Entry 7KEK (electron microscopy, 8.00 A resolution (low resolution: residue-level contacts below are approximate; hydrogen-bond / salt-bridge calls are withheld)); this record covers chains B and E of the 17 polymer chains in the assembly.

# Chain B
Molecule: Dynein beta heavy chain
Organism: Tetrahymena thermophila
Reference sequence: I7M9J2 (I7M9J2_TETTS); residues 1-4595 here = UniProt positions 1-4595
Sequence (4595 residues; row label = number of the first residue in the row):
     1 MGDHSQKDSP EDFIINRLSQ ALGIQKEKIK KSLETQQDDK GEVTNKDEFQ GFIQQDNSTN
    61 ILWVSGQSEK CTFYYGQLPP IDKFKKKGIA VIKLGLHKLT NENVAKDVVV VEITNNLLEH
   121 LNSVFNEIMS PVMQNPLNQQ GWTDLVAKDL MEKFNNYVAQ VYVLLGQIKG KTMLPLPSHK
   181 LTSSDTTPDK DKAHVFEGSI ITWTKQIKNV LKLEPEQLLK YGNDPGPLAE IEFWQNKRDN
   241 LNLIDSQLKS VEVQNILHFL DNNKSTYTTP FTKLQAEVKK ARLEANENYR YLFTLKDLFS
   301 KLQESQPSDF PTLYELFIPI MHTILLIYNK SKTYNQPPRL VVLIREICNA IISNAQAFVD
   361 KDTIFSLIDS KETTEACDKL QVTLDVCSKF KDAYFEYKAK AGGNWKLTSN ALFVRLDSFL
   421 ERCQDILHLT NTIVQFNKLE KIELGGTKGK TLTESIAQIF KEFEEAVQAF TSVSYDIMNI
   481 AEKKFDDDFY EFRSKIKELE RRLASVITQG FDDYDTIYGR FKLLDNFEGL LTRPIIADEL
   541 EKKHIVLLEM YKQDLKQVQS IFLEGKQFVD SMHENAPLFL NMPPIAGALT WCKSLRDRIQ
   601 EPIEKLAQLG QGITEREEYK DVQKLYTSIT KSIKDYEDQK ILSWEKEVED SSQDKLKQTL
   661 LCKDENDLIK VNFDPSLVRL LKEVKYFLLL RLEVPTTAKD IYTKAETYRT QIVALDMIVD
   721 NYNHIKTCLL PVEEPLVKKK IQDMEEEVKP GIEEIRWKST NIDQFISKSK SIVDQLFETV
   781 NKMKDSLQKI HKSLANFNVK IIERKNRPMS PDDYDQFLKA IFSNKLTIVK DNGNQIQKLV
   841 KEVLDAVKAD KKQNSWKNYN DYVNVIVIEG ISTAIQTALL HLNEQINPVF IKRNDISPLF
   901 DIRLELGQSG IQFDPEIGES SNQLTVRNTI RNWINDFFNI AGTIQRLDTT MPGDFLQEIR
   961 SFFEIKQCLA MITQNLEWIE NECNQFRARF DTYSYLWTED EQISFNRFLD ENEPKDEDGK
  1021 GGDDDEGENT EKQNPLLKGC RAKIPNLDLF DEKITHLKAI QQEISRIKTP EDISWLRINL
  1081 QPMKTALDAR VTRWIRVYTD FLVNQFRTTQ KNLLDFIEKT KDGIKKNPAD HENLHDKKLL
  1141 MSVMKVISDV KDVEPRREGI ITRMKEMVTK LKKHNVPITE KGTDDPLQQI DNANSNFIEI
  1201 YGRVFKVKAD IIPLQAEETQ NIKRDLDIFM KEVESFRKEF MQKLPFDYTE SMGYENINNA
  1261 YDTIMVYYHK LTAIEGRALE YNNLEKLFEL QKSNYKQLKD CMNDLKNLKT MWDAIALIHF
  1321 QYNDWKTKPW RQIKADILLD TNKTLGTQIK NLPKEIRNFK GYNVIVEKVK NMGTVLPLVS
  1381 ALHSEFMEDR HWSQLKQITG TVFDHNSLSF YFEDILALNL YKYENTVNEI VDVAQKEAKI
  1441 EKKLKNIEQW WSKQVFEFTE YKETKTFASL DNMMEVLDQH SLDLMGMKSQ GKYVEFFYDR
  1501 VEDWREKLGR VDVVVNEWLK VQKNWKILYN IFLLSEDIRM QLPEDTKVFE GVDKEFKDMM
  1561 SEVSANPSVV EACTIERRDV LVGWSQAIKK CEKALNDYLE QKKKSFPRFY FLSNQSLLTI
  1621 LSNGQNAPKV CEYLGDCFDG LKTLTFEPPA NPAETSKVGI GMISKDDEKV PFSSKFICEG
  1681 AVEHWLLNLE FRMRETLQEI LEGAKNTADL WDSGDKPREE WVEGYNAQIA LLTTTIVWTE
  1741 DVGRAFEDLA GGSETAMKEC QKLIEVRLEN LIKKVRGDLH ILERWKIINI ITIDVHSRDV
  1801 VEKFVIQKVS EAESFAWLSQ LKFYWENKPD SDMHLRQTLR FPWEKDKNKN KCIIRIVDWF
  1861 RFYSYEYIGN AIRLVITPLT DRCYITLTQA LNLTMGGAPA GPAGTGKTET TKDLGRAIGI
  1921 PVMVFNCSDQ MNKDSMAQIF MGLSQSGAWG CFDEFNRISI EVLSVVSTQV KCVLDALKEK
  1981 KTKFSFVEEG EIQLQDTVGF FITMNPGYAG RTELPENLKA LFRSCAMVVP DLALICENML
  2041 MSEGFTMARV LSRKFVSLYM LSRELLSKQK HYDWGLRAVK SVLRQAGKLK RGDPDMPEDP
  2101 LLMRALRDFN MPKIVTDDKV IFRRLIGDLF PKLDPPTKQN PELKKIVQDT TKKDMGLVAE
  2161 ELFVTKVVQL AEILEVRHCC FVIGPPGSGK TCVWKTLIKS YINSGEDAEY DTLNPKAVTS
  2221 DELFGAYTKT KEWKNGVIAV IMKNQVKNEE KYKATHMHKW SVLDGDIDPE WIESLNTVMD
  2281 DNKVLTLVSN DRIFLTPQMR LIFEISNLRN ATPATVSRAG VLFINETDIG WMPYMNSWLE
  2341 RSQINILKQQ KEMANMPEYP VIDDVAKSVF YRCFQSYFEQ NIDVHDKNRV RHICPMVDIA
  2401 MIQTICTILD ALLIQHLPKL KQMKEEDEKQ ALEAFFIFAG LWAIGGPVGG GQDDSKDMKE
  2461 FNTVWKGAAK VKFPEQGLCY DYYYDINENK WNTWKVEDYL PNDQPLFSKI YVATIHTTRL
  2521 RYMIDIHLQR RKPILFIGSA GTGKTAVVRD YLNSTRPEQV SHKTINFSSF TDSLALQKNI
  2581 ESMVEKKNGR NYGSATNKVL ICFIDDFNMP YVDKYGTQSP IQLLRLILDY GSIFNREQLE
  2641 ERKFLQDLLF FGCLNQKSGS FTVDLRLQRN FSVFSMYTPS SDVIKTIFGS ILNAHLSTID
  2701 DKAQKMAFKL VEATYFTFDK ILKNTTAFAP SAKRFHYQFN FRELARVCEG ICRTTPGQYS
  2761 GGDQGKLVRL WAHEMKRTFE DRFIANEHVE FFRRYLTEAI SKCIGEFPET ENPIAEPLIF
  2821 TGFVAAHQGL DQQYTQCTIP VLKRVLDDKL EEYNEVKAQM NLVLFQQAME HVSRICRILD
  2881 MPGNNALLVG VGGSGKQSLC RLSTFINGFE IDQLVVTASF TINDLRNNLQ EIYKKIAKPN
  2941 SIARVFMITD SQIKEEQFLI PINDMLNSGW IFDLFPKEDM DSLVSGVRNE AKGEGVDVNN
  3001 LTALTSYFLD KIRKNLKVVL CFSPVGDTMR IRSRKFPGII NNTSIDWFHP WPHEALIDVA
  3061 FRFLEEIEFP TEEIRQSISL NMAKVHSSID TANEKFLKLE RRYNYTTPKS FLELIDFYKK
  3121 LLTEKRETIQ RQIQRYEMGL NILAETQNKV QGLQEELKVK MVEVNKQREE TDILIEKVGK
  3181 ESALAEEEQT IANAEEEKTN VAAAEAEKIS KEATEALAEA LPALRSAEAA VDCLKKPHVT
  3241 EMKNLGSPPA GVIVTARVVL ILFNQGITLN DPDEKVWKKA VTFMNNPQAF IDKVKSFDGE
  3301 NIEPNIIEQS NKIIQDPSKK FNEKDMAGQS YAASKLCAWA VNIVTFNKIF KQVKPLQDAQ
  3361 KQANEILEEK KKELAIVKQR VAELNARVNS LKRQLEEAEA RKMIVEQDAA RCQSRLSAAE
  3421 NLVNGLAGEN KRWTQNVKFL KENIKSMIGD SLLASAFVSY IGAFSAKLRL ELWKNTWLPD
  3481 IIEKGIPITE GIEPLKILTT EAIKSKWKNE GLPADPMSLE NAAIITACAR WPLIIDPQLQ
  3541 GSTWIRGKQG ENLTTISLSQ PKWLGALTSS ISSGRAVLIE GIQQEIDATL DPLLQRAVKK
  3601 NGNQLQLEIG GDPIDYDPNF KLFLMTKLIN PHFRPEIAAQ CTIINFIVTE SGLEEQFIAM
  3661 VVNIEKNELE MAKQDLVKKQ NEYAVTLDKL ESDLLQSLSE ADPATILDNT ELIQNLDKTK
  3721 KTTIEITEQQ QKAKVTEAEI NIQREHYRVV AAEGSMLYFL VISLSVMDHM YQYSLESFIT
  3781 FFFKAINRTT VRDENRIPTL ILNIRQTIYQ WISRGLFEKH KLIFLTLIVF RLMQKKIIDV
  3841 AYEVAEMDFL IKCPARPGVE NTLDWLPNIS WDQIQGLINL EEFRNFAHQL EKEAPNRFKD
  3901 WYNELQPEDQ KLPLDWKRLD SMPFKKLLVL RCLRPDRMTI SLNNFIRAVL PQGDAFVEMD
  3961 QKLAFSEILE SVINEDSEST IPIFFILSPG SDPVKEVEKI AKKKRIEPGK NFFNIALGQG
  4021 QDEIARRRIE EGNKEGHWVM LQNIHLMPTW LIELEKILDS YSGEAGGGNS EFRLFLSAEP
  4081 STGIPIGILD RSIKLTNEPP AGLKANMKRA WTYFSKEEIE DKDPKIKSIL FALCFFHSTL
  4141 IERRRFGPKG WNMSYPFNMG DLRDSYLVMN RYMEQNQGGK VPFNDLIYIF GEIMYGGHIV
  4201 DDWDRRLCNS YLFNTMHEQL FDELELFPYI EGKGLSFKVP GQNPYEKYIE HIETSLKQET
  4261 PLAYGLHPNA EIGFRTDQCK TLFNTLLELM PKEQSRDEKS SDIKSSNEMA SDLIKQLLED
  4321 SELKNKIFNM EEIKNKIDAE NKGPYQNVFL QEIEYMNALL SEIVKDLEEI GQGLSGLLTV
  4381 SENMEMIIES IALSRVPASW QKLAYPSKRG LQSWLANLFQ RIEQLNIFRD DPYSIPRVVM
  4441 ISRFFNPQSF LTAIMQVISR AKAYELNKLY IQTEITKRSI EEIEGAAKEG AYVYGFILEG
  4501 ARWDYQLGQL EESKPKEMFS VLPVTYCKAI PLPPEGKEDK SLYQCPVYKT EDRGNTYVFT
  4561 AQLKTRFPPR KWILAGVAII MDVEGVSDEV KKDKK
Not modelled in the structure: 50-52, 79-80, 91, 112-116, 184-189, 261-263, 731-733, 1011-1045, 1244-1250, 4066-4067, 4298-4302, 4589-4595
Bound ions: Mg2+ site 1: Glu2304 (together with ATP); Mg2+ site 2: Thr2545 (together with ADP)
Small-molecule neighbours:
  - ADP (adenosine-5'-diphosphate), molecule 1: Phe2507, Ser2508, Ile2510, Tyr2511, Val2512, Ser2539, Ala2540, Gly2541, Thr2542, Gly2543, Lys2544, Thr2545, Ala2546, Ile2687, Phe2741, Arg2742
  - ADP, molecule 2: Met2860, Asn2861, Leu2862, Val2863, Leu2864, Phe2865, Ala2868, Val2891, Gly2892, Gly2893, Ser2894, Gly2895, Lys2896, Gln2897, Ser2898, Trp3051, Val3059, Phe3063, Leu3112
  - ATP: Leu2157, Val2158, Phe2163, Pro2185, Pro2186, Gly2187, Ser2188, Gly2189, Lys2190, Thr2191, Cys2192, Glu2304, Ile2329, Pro2333, Tyr2334, Ser2337, Gln2343, Ile2399, Gln2403, Arg2625, Asp2629, Arg2666, Arg2669

# Chain E
Molecule: Dynein intermediate chain DIC3
Organism: Tetrahymena thermophila
Reference sequence: Q23FU1 (Q23FU1_TETTS); numbering as in UniProt (aligned over 1-670)
Sequence (670 residues; numbered 1 to 670; the number before each row is that of its first residue):
     1 MAEYFTYSKK RKEFNNPINF QDTETRYGGI QNQVVNINQY VQRNPNFIDL DNIAELSEHS
    61 VNTERVKTGD RGMSHKEGGW PGNVDPNEAQ ETGRFKKRIE KDTSFPQAVK DLKEGVEKCI
   121 YQNNQIDLLE EYFEGETSEH VVENLSSKTL MLFKDEKEIC KRSVSEISWH PEGPTKVAVS
   181 YAIMRFQQMP EKMPTQAYVW DLLNPNSPEI KLMSPSAVTN ISYNQKIPDQ IGGGCYNGLL
   241 AVWDGRKGEN PIMISPVENS HYEPVTHFHW LMSKTGSECV TTSTDGKVMW WDTRKFEAGP
   301 VEKLNIIEGL GENEEIIGGT ALEYNVEAGP SKFLIGTESG SILTANKKLK KPVEITTRYG
   361 LDQGRHLGPV YSINRSNQNP KYFLSVGDWS CKIWVEDLKT PIIRTKYHGS YLSDGCWSPT
   421 RSGAFFLVRR DGWMDVWDYY YRQNEIAFSH KVSDSPLTCI KINQTGGAYH NSGKLCAIGD
   481 QDGTVTILEL CDSLYTMQPK EKDIINEMFE REYRKEKNLE TIKKQQELAK RQVQKDMGSQ
   541 KEKWEKKKLE MIETAEASFH ENLAKNPVNE EEFNELDSPS EKRKKTNQNQ GREQEEQSRE
   601 EQEASGNFNQ QQQQQQEEEQ QQEGEQQHHQ NQEHQNGQGH ENGQEEGEEN GEEGNQQENE
   661 GQEENEQQQE
Not modelled in the structure: 1-11, 102-103, 569-670

# Interface between chain B and chain E
Contacting residue pairs (69; chain B residue first):
  Glu315(B) - Leu549(E)
  Pro319(B) - Ile552(E)
  Pro319(B) - Glu553(E)
  Pro319(B) - Glu556(E)
  Leu326(B) - His560(E)
  Lys441(B) - Asn518(E)
  Ile442(B) - Asn518(E)
  Glu443(B) - Arg514(E)
  Glu443(B) - Lys515(E)
  Glu443(B) - Asn518(E)
  Leu444(B) - Lys515(E)
  Gly445(B) - Arg511(E)
  Gly445(B) - Glu512(E)
  Gly446(B) - Arg511(E)
  Thr447(B) - Gln443(E)
  Thr447(B) - Arg511(E)
  Gly449(B) - Arg511(E)
  Lys450(B) - Glu507(E)
  Lys450(B) - Arg511(E)
  Thr453(B) - Arg511(E)
  Asp515(B) - Asn444(E)
  Tyr518(B) - Arg404(E)
  Tyr518(B) - Tyr407(E)
  Lys522(B) - Gln363(E)
  Asp525(B) - Ile522(E)
  Asn526(B) - Lys515(E)
  Asn526(B) - Leu519(E)
  Asn526(B) - Ile522(E)
  Glu528(B) - Gln526(E)
  Met572(B) - Gln188(E)
  His573(B) - Arg185(E)
  Glu574(B) - Arg185(E)
  Glu574(B) - Gln481(E)
  Asn575(B) - Arg430(E)
  Asn575(B) - Pro456(E)
  Asn575(B) - Gln481(E)
  Pro577(B) - Tyr411(E)
  Leu578(B) - Arg430(E)
  Phe579(B) - Pro369(E)
  Phe579(B) - Tyr371(E)
  Phe579(B) - Arg430(E)
  Leu580(B) - Met184(E)
  Leu580(B) - Tyr371(E)
  Asn581(B) - Met184(E)
  Asn581(B) - Pro264(E)
  Asn581(B) - Thr284(E)
  Met582(B) - Phe186(E)
  Trp591(B) - Tyr411(E)
  Ser594(B) - Leu367(E)
  Ser594(B) - Trp389(E)
  Leu595(B) - Trp389(E)
  Arg598(B) - Leu367(E)
  Arg598(B) - Tyr407(E)
  Glu601(B) - Leu367(E)
  Pro675(B) - Gln187(E)
  Arg679(B) - Phe186(E)
  Arg679(B) - Gln187(E)
  Lys682(B) - Phe186(E)
  Lys682(B) - Glu263(E)
  Lys685(B) - Glu263(E)
  Lys685(B) - Thr284(E)
  Tyr686(B) - Thr284(E)
  Tyr686(B) - Glu338(E)
  Arg691(B) - Glu315(E)
  Glu706(B) - Tyr262(E)
  Arg709(B) - Tyr262(E)
  Arg709(B) - Glu263(E)
  Val713(B) - Glu258(E)
  Met717(B) - Glu258(E)
Interface residues without a listed pair, chain B (56 interface residues in all): Phe293, Ile318, His322, Thr323, Lys448, Asp513, Ala576, Pro583, Ser676, Val678, Leu689, Thr710
Interface residues without a listed pair, chain E (44 interface residues in all): Cys160, Ile317, Gly368, Thr521, Leu563

# Summary
The interface between chain B and chain E involves 56 residues on one side and 44 on the other. Bound to chain
B: ATP and ADP.
Here chain B is Dynein beta heavy chain and chain E is Dynein intermediate chain DIC3, both from Tetrahymena
thermophila. Entry 7KEK (Structure of the free outer-arm dynein in pre-parallel state) was determined by
electron microscopy, deposited together with 7K58, 7K5B, 7MWG and 7N32.
